3SLO - chain A; structure by X-ray diffraction, 2.52 A resolution.

[Chain A]
Name: Serine protease espP
Organism: Escherichia coli
Notes: fragment: Autotransporter protein espP translocator
UniProtKB: Q7BSW5 (ESPP_ECO57); numbering as in UniProt (aligned over 999-1300)
Amino-acid sequence (313 residues; each row starts with the number of its first residue):
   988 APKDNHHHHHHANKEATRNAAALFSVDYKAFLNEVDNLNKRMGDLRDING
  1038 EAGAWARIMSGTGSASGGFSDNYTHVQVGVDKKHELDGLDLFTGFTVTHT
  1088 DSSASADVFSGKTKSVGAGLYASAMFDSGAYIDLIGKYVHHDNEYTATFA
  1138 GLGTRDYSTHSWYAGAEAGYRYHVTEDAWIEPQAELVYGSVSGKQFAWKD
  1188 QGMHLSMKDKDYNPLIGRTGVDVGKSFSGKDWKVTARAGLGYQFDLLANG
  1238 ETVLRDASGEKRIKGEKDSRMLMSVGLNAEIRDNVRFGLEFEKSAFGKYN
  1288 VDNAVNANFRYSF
Unresolved in the structure: 988-994
Sequence notes: expression tag (988-998); engineered mutation Asp1023 (Asn in Q7BSW5)
What the authors report for this chain:
  - contacts within the chain: Arg1028-Asp1120 (salt bridge), Asp1023-Tyr1150 (hydrogen bond), Asp1023-Glu1172 (hydrogen bond)
  - conformationally variable residues (side-chain flip): Tyr1150
  - mutagenesis - Y1150F: unchanged catalytic activity
  - mutagenesis - K1027A, R1044A, K1124A, Y1150A, E1154A, E1172A: decreased catalytic activity
  - mutagenesis - R1028A, D1120A: abolished catalytic activity (citing earlier work)
  - mutagenesis - R1028A/D1120A, R1028D/D1120R: abolished catalytic activity
  - catalytic residues: Glu1172 (proposed by the authors, not directly observed)
  - catalytic residues: Asp1120 (from molecular simulation)

[In short]
From the paper: catalytic residues Glu1172 and Asp1120; K1027A, R1044A and K1124A, among others, reduce
catalytic activity; 11 substitutions were tested in all.
Chain A is Serine protease espP (Escherichia coli); the structure, Pre-cleavage Structure of the
Autotransporter EspP - N1023D mutant, was determined by X-ray diffraction, deposited together with 3SLJ and
3SLT.
